PDB entry 4QW3 | X-ray diffraction, 2.90 A resolution | chains F and G of the 28 polymer chains in the assembly

Chain F:
Molecule: Probable proteasome subunit alpha type-7
Organism: Saccharomyces cerevisiae
Notes: EC 3.4.25.1
UniProtKB: P21242 (PSA7_YEAST); residues -3 to 284 here correspond to UniProt positions 1-288 (UniProt number = residue number + 4)
Chain sequence (288 residues; numbered -3 to 284; the number before each row is that of its first residue; numbers below 1 keep their minus sign (Met-3 is residue -3)):
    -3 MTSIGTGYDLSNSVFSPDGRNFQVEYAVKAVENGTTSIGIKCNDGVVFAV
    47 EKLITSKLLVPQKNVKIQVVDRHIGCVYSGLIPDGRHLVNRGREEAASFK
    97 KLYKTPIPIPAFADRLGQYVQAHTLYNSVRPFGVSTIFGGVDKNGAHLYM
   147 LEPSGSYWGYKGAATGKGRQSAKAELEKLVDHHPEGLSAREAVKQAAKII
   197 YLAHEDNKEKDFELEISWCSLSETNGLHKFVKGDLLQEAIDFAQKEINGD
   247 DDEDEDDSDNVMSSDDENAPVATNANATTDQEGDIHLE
Disordered / not traced: -3 to 1, 245-284
Swiss-Prot annotation at these positions:
  - modified residue: Thr-2 (N-acetylthreonine)

Chain G:
Molecule: Proteasome subunit alpha type-1
Organism: Saccharomyces cerevisiae
Notes: EC 3.4.25.1
UniProtKB: P21243 (PSA1_YEAST); residues -8 to 243 here correspond to UniProt positions 1-252 (UniProt number = residue number + 9)
Chain sequence (252 residues; each row starts with the number of its first residue; numbers below 1 keep their minus sign (Met-8 is residue -8)):
    -8 MSGAAAASAAGYDRHITIFSPEGRLYQVEYAFKATNQTNINSLAVRGKDC
    42 TVVISQKKVPDKLLDPTTVSYIFCISRTIGMVVNGPIPDARNAALRAKAE
    92 AAEFRYKYGYDMPCDVLAKRMANLSQIYTQRAYMRPLGVILTFVSVDEEL
   142 GPSIYKTDPAGYYVGYKATATGPKQQEITTNLENHFKKSKIDHINEESWE
   192 KVVEFAITHMIDALGTEFSKNDLEVGVATKDKFFTLSAENIEERLVAIAE
   242 QD
Disordered / not traced: -8 to 1, 243
Bound ions: Mg2+: Thr8, Tyr119, Arg122, Met125

How chain F and chain G interact:
Contacting residue pairs - 66 pairs, chain F then chain G:
  Thr2(F) - His6(G)
  Gly3(F) - His6(G)
  Tyr4(F) - Arg5(G)
  Tyr4(F) - His6(G)
  Tyr4(F) - Tyr21(G)
  Ser9(F) - Arg126(G)
  Val10(F) - His6(G)
  Val10(F) - Gln18(G)
  Phe11(F) - Gln18(G)  hydrogen bond (backbone-side chain)
  Phe11(F) - Tyr21(G)
  Phe11(F) - Ala22(G)  hydrophobic
  Phe11(F) - Ala25(G)  hydrophobic
  Phe11(F) - Arg126(G)
  Phe11(F) - Pro127(G)
  Phe11(F) - Gly129(G)
  Ser12(F) - Tyr21(G)
  Pro13(F) - Tyr21(G)  hydrophobic
  Pro13(F) - Lys24(G)  hydrogen bond (backbone-side chain)
  Asp14(F) - Lys24(G)
  Gly15(F) - Tyr21(G)
  Gly15(F) - Ala25(G)
  Lys37(F) - Asp56(G)  salt bridge
  Asp110(F) - Arg82(G)
  Gln114(F) - Arg82(G)  hydrogen bond (side chain-backbone)
  Gln114(F) - Asn83(G)
  Gln114(F) - Leu86(G)
  Gln117(F) - Pro79(G)
  Gln117(F) - Asp80(G)
  Gln117(F) - Asn83(G)  hydrogen bond
  Gln117(F) - Arg126(G)
  Gln117(F) - Leu128(G)
  Thr120(F) - Arg126(G)  hydrogen bond (backbone-side chain)
  Leu121(F) - Tyr124(G)
  Leu121(F) - Arg126(G)  hydrogen bond (backbone-backbone)
  Leu121(F) - Leu128(G)  hydrophobic
  Tyr122(F) - Tyr124(G)
  Tyr122(F) - Met125(G)  hydrophobic
  Ser150(F) - Pro79(G)
  Gly151(F) - Pro79(G)
  Ser152(F) - Ile78(G)
  Ser152(F) - Pro79(G)
  Tyr153(F) - Arg82(G)  hydrogen bond (backbone-side chain)
  Trp154(F) - Leu55(G)  hydrophobic
  Trp154(F) - Thr59(G)
  Trp154(F) - Val60(G)  hydrophobic
  Trp154(F) - Ser61(G)
  Trp154(F) - Tyr62(G)
  Trp154(F) - Ile78(G)  hydrophobic
  Trp154(F) - Arg82(G)
  Gly155(F) - Leu55(G)
  Gly155(F) - Asp56(G)  hydrogen bond (backbone-backbone)
  Gly155(F) - Thr59(G)  hydrogen bond (backbone-side chain)
  Tyr156(F) - Leu54(G)
  Tyr156(F) - Leu55(G)
  Tyr156(F) - Asp56(G)
  Lys157(F) - Lys53(G)
  Lys157(F) - Leu54(G)  hydrogen bond (backbone-backbone)
  Lys157(F) - Leu55(G)
  Lys157(F) - Asp56(G)
  Gly158(F) - Leu54(G)  hydrogen bond (backbone-backbone)
  Lys169(F) - Leu54(G)
  Leu172(F) - Leu54(G)  hydrophobic
  Glu173(F) - Lys53(G)
  Glu173(F) - Leu54(G)
  Val176(F) - Leu54(G)  hydrophobic
  Asp177(F) - Lys53(G)  salt bridge
Also at the interface, not in a pair above, chain F (32 interface residues in all): Tyr145
Also at the interface, not in a pair above, chain G (29 interface residues in all): Asp52, Pro57

Overview:
32 residues of chain F face 29 of chain G across their interface, with 11 hydrogen bonds and 2 salt bridges.
Polar pairs include Lys37(F)-Asp56(G), Asp177(F)-Lys53(G) and Phe11(F)-Gln18(G). Thr8(G), Tyr119(G), Arg122(G)
and Met125(G) coordinate Mg2+.
Here chain F is Probable proteasome subunit alpha type-7 and chain G is Proteasome subunit alpha type-1, both
from Saccharomyces cerevisiae. Entry 4QW3 (yCP beta5-C63F mutant in complex with bortezomib) was determined by
X-ray diffraction, deposited together with 4QUX, 4QUY, 4QV0, 4QV1, 4QV3, 4QV4 and 42 further entries.
